8JMW - chains A and L of the 18 polymer chains in the assembly; structure by electron microscopy, 2.90 A resolution.

# Chain A (and L)
Protein: S8 family serine peptidase
From: Bacillus amyloliquefaciens
Notes: chain L of this document is another copy of the same molecule, construct and numbering; everything in this record applies to it too
UniProtKB: A0A6A8LCF5 (A0A6A8LCF5_9BACI); residue numbers follow UniProt; this construct covers 1-803
Amino-acid sequence (803 residues; each row starts with the number of its first residue):
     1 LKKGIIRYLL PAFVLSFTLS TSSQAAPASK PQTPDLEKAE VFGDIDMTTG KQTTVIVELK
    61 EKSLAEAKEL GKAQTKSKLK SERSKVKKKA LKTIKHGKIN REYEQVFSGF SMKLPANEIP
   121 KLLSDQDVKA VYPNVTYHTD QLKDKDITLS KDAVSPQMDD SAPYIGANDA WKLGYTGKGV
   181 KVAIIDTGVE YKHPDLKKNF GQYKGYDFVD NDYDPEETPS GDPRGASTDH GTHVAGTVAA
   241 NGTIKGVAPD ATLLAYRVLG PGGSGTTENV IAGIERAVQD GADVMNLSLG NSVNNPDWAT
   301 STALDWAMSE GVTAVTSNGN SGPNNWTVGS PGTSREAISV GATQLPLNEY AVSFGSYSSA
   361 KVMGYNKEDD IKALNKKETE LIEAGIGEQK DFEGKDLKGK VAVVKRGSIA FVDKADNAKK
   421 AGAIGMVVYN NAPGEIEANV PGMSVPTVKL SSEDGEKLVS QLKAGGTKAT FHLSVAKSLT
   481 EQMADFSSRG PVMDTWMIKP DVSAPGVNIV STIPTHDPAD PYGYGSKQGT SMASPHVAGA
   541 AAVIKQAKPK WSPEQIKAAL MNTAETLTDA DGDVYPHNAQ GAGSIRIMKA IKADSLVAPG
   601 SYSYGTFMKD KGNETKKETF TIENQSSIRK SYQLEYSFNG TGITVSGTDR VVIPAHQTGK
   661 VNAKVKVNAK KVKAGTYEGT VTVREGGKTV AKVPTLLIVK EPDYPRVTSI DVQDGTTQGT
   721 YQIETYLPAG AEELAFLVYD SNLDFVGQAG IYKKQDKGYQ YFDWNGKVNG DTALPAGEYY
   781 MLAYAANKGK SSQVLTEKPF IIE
Disordered / not traced: 1-157, 349-476, 803
Construct notes: conflict Leu1 (Met in A0A6A8LCF5), Thr333 (Ala in A0A6A8LCF5)
What the authors report for this chain:
  - catalytic residues: Asp186, His230, Ser531

# How chain A and chain L interact
Pairs across the interface (27; chain A residue first):
  Tyr191(A) - Phe745(L)
  Gln202(A) - Tyr739(L)  hydrogen bond (backbone-side chain)
  Gln202(A) - Leu743(L)
  Gln202(A) - Leu782(L)
  Tyr203(A) - Tyr739(L)
  Tyr203(A) - Leu782(L)
  Tyr203(A) - Tyr784(L)
  Tyr203(A) - Gln793(L)
  Lys204(A) - Phe745(L)
  Asp212(A) - Gln748(L)
  Tyr213(A) - Glu733(L)  hydrogen bond
  Tyr213(A) - Ala735(L)
  Tyr213(A) - Leu737(L)  hydrophobic
  Tyr213(A) - Phe745(L)
  Tyr213(A) - Gln748(L)
  Tyr213(A) - Ile751(L)  hydrophobic
  Tyr213(A) - Tyr784(L)
  Asp214(A) - Phe745(L)
  Arg276(A) - Glu733(L)  salt bridge
  Arg276(A) - Tyr784(L)  hydrogen bond
  Gln279(A) - Glu732(L)  hydrogen bond
  Gln279(A) - Ala786(L)
  Gln279(A) - Gly789(L)
  Gln279(A) - Lys790(L)
  Gln279(A) - Ser791(L)
  Asp280(A) - Tyr784(L)  hydrogen bond
  Asp280(A) - Ser791(L)  hydrogen bond
Also at the interface, not in a pair above, chain A (12 interface residues in all): Lys197, Tyr206
Also at the interface, not in a pair above, chain L (18 interface residues in all): Asp744, Leu795

# In short
Chain A and chain L form an interface of 12 and 18 residues respectively, with 6 hydrogen bonds and 1 salt
bridge. Polar contacts include Arg276(A)-Glu733(L), Gln202(A)-Tyr739(L) and Tyr213(A)-Glu733(L). The paper
reports catalytic residues Asp186(A), His230(A) and Ser531(A).
Chain A and chain L are both S8 family serine peptidase (Bacillus amyloliquefaciens); the structure, Fibril
form of serine peptidase Vpr, was determined by electron microscopy, deposited together with 8JMV.
